PDB entry 2XMG | X-ray diffraction, 2.70 A resolution | chain A

Chain A:
Name: Cholinesterase
From: Homo sapiens
Notes: EC 3.1.1.8
Reference sequence: P06276 (CHLE_HUMAN); residues 1-529 here correspond to UniProt positions 29-557 (UniProt number = residue number + 28)
Amino-acid sequence (529 residues; each row starts with the number of its first residue):
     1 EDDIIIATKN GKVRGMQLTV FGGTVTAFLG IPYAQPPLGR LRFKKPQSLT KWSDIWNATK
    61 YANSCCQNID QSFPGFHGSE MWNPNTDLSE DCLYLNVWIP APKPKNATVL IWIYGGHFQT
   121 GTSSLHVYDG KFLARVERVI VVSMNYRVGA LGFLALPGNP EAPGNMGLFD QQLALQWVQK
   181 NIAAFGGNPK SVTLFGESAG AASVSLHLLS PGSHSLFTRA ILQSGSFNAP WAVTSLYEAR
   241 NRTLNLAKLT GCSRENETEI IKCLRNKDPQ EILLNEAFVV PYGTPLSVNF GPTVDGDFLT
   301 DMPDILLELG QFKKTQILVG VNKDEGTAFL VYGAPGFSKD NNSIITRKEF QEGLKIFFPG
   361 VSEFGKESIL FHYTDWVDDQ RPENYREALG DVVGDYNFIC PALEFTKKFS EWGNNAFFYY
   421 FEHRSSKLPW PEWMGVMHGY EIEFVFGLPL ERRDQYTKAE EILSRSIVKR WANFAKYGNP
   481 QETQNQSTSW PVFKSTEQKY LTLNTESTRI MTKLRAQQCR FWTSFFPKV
Disordered / not traced: 1-2
Disulfides: Cys-65/Cys-92, Cys-252/Cys-263, Cys-400/Cys-519
Covalently attached groups: N-acetylglucosamine (NAG) linked to Asn-57, Asn-256, Asn-485; glycan linked to Asn-106, Asn-241, Asn-341; O-ethylmethylphosphonic acid ester group (VX) linked to Ser-198
Construct notes: engineered mutation Gln-17 (Asn45 in P06276), His-117 (Gly145 in P06276), Gln-455 (Asn483 in P06276), Gln-481 (Asn509 in P06276), Gln-486 (Asn514 in P06276)
Ligand contacts: O-ethylmethylphosphonic acid ester group (VX): Gly-115, Gly-116, His-117, Ala-199, Trp-231, Leu-286, Val-288, Phe-329, Phe-398, His-438
Curated features (UniProtKB/Swiss-Prot):
  - active site: Ser-198 (Acyl-ester intermediate), Glu-325 (Charge relay system), His-438 (Charge relay system)
  - binding site (tacrine): Trp-82, His-438
  - modified residue: Ser-198 (Phosphoserine)
  - glycosylation (N-linked (GlcNAc...) asparagine): Asn-57 (complex), Asn-106 (complex), Asn-241 (complex), Asn-256 (complex), Asn-341 (complex), Asn-485
Reported in the primary citation:
  - conformationally variable residues (side-chain flip): His-117
  - binding site for O-ethylmethylphosphonic acid ester group: Ser-198, Trp-231, Leu-286, Val-288
  - binding site for ammonium ion: Trp-82, Glu-197
  - mutagenesis - G117H/E197Q (10-fold): increased catalytic activity on O-ethylmethylphosphonic acid ester group (citing earlier work)
  - mutagenesis - G117H: increased catalytic activity on echothiophate (citing earlier work)
  - mutagenesis - G117H: decreased catalytic activity on thio- and oxo-esters (citing earlier work)
  - mutagenesis - G117H: decreased catalytic activity on OPs (citing earlier work)
  - mutagenesis - G117H/E197Q (40- fold): decreased catalytic activity on echothiophate (citing earlier work)

Overview:
O-ethylmethylphosphonic acid ester group is covalently linked to Ser-198. N-acetylglucosamine is covalently
linked to Asn-57, Asn-106, Asn-241, Asn-256, Asn-341 and Asn-485. The paper reports a binding site for
O-ethylmethylphosphonic acid ester group at Ser-198, Trp-231 and Leu-286 among others; G117H/E197Q increase
catalytic activity on O-ethylmethylphosphonic acid ester group.
Chain A is Cholinesterase (Homo sapiens); the structure, G117H mutant of human butyrylcholinesterase in
complex with VX, was determined by X-ray diffraction together with 2XMB, 2XMC and 2XMD from the same study.
